6DQI - chains A and B; structure by X-ray diffraction, 1.95 A resolution.

Chain A (and B):
Molecule: FMN reductase (NADPH)
Source organism: Escherichia coli (strain K12)
Notes: EC 1.5.1.38; chain B of this document is another copy of the same molecule, construct and numbering; everything in this record applies to it too
UniProt: P80644 (SSUE_ECOLI); residues 0-190 here correspond to UniProt positions 1-191 (UniProt number = residue number + 1)
Sequence (191 residues; row label = number of the first residue in the row; numbering starts at 0):
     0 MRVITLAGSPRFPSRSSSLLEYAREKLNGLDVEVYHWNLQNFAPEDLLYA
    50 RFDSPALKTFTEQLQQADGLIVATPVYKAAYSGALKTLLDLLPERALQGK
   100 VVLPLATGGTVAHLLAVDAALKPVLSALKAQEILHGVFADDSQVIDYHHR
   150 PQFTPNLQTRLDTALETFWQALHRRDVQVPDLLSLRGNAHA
Not modelled in the structure: 175-190 (chain B: 173-190)
Construct notes: engineered mutation Ala118 (Tyr119 in P80644)

How chain A and chain B interact:
Pairs across the interface - 62 pairs, chain A then chain B:
  Pro9(A) - Leu47(B)
  Pro9(A) - Tyr48(B)
  Pro9(A) - Ala49(B)  hydrophobic
  Leu38(A) - Tyr48(B)
  Gln39(A) - Tyr48(B)
  Phe41(A) - Tyr48(B)
  Pro43(A) - Pro43(B)
  Pro43(A) - Glu44(B)
  Pro43(A) - Tyr48(B)
  Leu46(A) - Leu47(B)  hydrophobic
  Leu47(A) - Pro9(B)
  Leu47(A) - Pro43(B)  hydrophobic
  Leu47(A) - Leu46(B)  hydrophobic
  Leu47(A) - Leu47(B)  hydrophobic
  Leu47(A) - Ala83(B)
  Leu47(A) - Thr86(B)
  Tyr48(A) - Pro9(B)
  Tyr48(A) - Leu38(B)  hydrogen bond (side chain-backbone)
  Tyr48(A) - Gln39(B)
  Tyr48(A) - Phe41(B)  hydrogen bond (side chain-backbone)
  Tyr48(A) - Pro43(B)  hydrophobic
  Ala49(A) - Pro9(B)  hydrophobic
  Tyr76(A) - Lys85(B)  hydrogen bond (backbone-side chain)
  Tyr76(A) - Asp89(B)
  Lys77(A) - Leu88(B)
  Lys77(A) - Asp89(B)
  Lys77(A) - Leu91(B)  hydrogen bond (side chain-backbone)
  Lys77(A) - Pro92(B)
  Lys77(A) - Glu93(B)  salt bridge
  Lys77(A) - Leu127(B)
  Ala79(A) - Tyr80(B)
  Ala79(A) - Lys85(B)
  Tyr80(A) - Ala79(B)
  Tyr80(A) - Tyr80(B)
  Tyr80(A) - Lys85(B)  hydrogen bond (backbone-side chain)
  Ser81(A) - Asp89(B)
  Gly82(A) - Gly82(B)
  Gly82(A) - Lys85(B)
  Gly82(A) - Thr86(B)
  Gly82(A) - Asp89(B)  hydrogen bond (backbone-side chain)
  Ala83(A) - Leu47(B)
  Ala83(A) - Thr86(B)
  Lys85(A) - Tyr76(B)  hydrogen bond (side chain-backbone)
  Lys85(A) - Ala79(B)
  Lys85(A) - Tyr80(B)  hydrogen bond (side chain-backbone)
  Lys85(A) - Gly82(B)
  Thr86(A) - Leu47(B)
  Thr86(A) - Gly82(B)
  Thr86(A) - Ala83(B)
  Thr86(A) - Thr86(B)
  Leu88(A) - Lys77(B)
  Asp89(A) - Tyr76(B)
  Asp89(A) - Lys77(B)
  Asp89(A) - Ser81(B)
  Asp89(A) - Gly82(B)  hydrogen bond (side chain-backbone)
  Leu91(A) - Lys77(B)  hydrogen bond (backbone-side chain)
  Pro92(A) - Lys77(B)
  Glu93(A) - Lys77(B)
  Pro122(A) - Ala78(B)
  Val123(A) - Lys77(B)
  Ala126(A) - Lys77(B)
  Leu127(A) - Lys77(B)
Also at the interface, not in a pair above, chain A (29 interface residues in all): Glu44, Ala78
Also at the interface, not in a pair above, chain B (28 interface residues in all): Val123, Ala126

Overview:
Chain A and chain B form an interface of 29 and 28 residues respectively, with 10 hydrogen bonds and 1 salt
bridge. Polar contacts include Lys77(A)-Glu93(B), Tyr48(A)-Leu38(B) and Tyr48(A)-Phe41(B).
Both chains are FMN reductase (NADPH) (Escherichia coli (strain K12)). Entry 6DQI (Crystal structure of SsuE
FMN reductase Y118A mutant in apo form) was determined by X-ray diffraction (same publication as 6DQP).
